PDB entry 1QOT | X-ray diffraction, 3.00 A resolution | chains A and B of the 4 polymer chains in the assembly

== Chain A (and B) ==
Protein: Chitin binding lectin, uea-II
Source organism: Ulex europaeus
Notes: chain B of this document is another copy of the same molecule, construct and numbering; everything in this record applies to it too
Amino-acid sequence (242 residues; numbered 1 to 242; the number before each row is that of its first residue):
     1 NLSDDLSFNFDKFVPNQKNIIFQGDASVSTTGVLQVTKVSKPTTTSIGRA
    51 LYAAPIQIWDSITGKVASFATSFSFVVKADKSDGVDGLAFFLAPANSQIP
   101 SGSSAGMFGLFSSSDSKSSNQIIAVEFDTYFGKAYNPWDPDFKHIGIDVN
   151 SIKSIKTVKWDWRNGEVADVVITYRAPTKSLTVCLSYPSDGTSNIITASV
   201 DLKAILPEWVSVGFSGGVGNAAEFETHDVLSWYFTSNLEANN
Unresolved in the structure: 1-2, 41-42, 240-242 (chain B: 1-2, 240-242)
Glycans and other covalent adducts: N-acetylglucosamine (NAG) linked to Ser-112
Sequence notes: conflict Asp-25 (Ala in AF190633), Ile-62 (Thr in AF190633), Gly-106 (Ser in AF190633), Ser-112 (Asn in AF190633), Gly-191 (Glu in AF190633), Val-229 (Ile in AF190633)
Bound ions: Mn2+: Glu-126, Asp-128, Asp-139, His-144; Ca2+: Asp-128, Tyr-130, Asn-136, Asp-139

== Interface between chain A and chain B ==
Contacting residue pairs (34; chain A residue first):
  Ser-3(A) / Asn-9(B)
  Asp-4(A) / Asn-9(B)
  Asp-5(A) / Phe-8(B)
  Asp-5(A) / Asn-9(B)  hydrogen bond (backbone-backbone)
  Leu-6(A) / Ser-7(B)
  Leu-6(A) / Tyr-52(B)
  Ser-7(A) / Leu-6(B)
  Ser-7(A) / Ser-7(B)  hydrogen bond (backbone-backbone)
  Phe-8(A) / Asp-5(B)
  Phe-8(A) / Leu-6(B)  hydrophobic
  Asn-9(A) / Ser-3(B)
  Asn-9(A) / Asp-4(B)
  Asn-9(A) / Asp-5(B)  hydrogen bond (backbone-backbone)
  Lys-12(A) / Gln-57(B)
  Lys-12(A) / Asp-60(B)  salt bridge
  Val-14(A) / Trp-209(B)  hydrophobic
  Gln-17(A) / Trp-209(B)
  Lys-18(A) / Pro-55(B)
  Lys-18(A) / Trp-209(B)
  Asn-19(A) / Pro-55(B)
  Asn-19(A) / Trp-209(B)
  Tyr-52(A) / Leu-6(B)
  Tyr-52(A) / Tyr-52(B)  hydrogen bond
  Tyr-52(A) / Ala-54(B)
  Ala-53(A) / Ala-54(B)  hydrophobic
  Ala-54(A) / Tyr-52(B)
  Ala-54(A) / Ala-53(B)  hydrophobic
  Ala-54(A) / Ala-54(B)  hydrophobic
  Pro-55(A) / Lys-18(B)
  Pro-55(A) / Asn-19(B)
  Trp-209(A) / Val-14(B)  hydrophobic
  Trp-209(A) / Gln-17(B)
  Trp-209(A) / Lys-18(B)
  Trp-209(A) / Asn-19(B)
Interface residues without a listed pair, chain A (23 interface residues in all): Asp-11, Asn-16, Gln-57, Asp-60, Ile-62, Ala-95
Interface residues without a listed pair, chain B (21 interface residues in all): Lys-12, Ile-62, Ala-95

== Overview ==
23 residues of chain A and 21 residues of chain B are in contact, with 4 hydrogen bonds and 1 salt bridge.
Polar contacts include Lys-12(A)/Asp-60(B), Tyr-52(A)/Tyr-52(B) and Asp-5(A)/Asn-9(B). N-acetylglucosamine is
covalently linked to Ser-112(A). Glu-126(A), Asp-128(A), Asp-139(A) and His-144(A) form the Mn2+ site.
Both chains are Chitin binding lectin, uea-II (Ulex europaeus). Entry 1QOT (lectin UEA-II complexed with
fucosyllactose and fucosylgalactose) was determined by X-ray diffraction (same publication as 1DZQ, 1QOS, 1QNW
and 1QOO).
